PDB entry 5D0S | X-ray diffraction, 2.50 A resolution | chains Q and R of the 28 polymer chains in the assembly

# Chain Q
Protein: Proteasome subunit alpha type-4
From: Saccharomyces cerevisiae (strain ATCC 204508 / S288c)
Notes: EC 3.4.25.1
Reference sequence: P40303 (PSA4_YEAST); residues -1 to 252 here correspond to UniProt positions 1-254 (UniProt number = residue number + 2)
Sequence (254 residues; each row starts with the number of its first residue; numbers below 1 keep their minus sign (Met-1 is residue -1)):
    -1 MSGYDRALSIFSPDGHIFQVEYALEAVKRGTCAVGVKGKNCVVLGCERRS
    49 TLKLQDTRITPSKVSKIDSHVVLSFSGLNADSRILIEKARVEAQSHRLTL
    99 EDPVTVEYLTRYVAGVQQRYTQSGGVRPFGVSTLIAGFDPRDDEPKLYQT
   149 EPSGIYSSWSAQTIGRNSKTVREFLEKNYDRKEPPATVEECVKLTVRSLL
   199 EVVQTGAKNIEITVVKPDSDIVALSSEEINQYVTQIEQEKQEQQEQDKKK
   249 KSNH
Unresolved in the structure: -1 to 0, 241-252
UniProt features mapped onto this chain:
  - modified residue: Thr58 (Phosphothreonine)

# Chain R
Protein: Proteasome subunit alpha type-5
From: Saccharomyces cerevisiae (strain ATCC 204508 / S288c)
Notes: EC 3.4.25.1
Reference sequence: P32379 (PSA5_YEAST); residues -7 to 252 here correspond to UniProt positions 1-260 (UniProt number = residue number + 8)
Sequence (260 residues; each row starts with the number of its first residue; numbers below 1 keep their minus sign (Met-7 is residue -7)):
    -7 MFLTRSEYDRGVSTFSPEGRLFQVEYSLEAIKLGSTAIGIATKEGVVLGV
    43 EKRATSPLLESDSIEKIVEIDRHIGCAMSGLTADARSMIEHARTAAVTHN
    93 LYYDEDINVESLTQSVCDLALRFGEGASGEERLMSRPFGVALLIAGHDAD
   143 DGYQLFHAEPSGTFYRYNAKAIGSGSEGAQAELLNEWHSSLTLKEAELLV
   193 LKILKQVMEEKLDENNAQLSCITKQDGFKIYDNEKTAELIKELKEKEAAE
   243 SPEEADVEMS
Unresolved in the structure: -7 to 0, 118-124, 243-252

# Chain Q / chain R interface
Contacting residue pairs (62):
  Asp3(Q) - Glu117(R)
  Arg4(Q) - Asp1(R)  salt bridge
  Ala5(Q) - Val4(R)  hydrophobic
  Ala5(Q) - Glu117(R)  hydrogen bond (backbone-side chain)
  Ala5(Q) - Ser127(R)
  Ser7(Q) - Ser127(R)
  Ser7(Q) - Arg128(R)
  Ile8(Q) - Asp1(R)
  Ile8(Q) - Gln15(R)
  Phe9(Q) - Gln15(R)
  Phe9(Q) - Tyr18(R)  hydrophobic
  Phe9(Q) - Ser19(R)
  Phe9(Q) - Ala22(R)  hydrophobic
  Phe9(Q) - Leu73(R)  hydrophobic
  Phe9(Q) - Arg128(R)
  Phe9(Q) - Pro129(R)
  Phe9(Q) - Gly131(R)
  Ser10(Q) - Tyr18(R)
  Pro11(Q) - Tyr18(R)  hydrophobic
  Pro11(Q) - Glu21(R)
  Asp12(Q) - Glu21(R)
  Gly13(Q) - Tyr18(R)
  Gly13(Q) - Glu21(R)
  Gly13(Q) - Ala22(R)
  His14(Q) - Leu25(R)
  Ile15(Q) - Leu73(R)  hydrophobic
  Ile15(Q) - Arg128(R)
  Lys35(Q) - Glu52(R)  salt bridge
  Gln116(Q) - Ala75(R)
  Gln116(Q) - Asp76(R)
  Gln116(Q) - Arg128(R)
  Thr119(Q) - Arg128(R)  hydrogen bond (backbone-side chain)
  Gln120(Q) - Met126(R)
  Gln120(Q) - Ser127(R)  hydrogen bond (backbone-backbone)
  Gln120(Q) - Arg128(R)
  Gln120(Q) - Phe130(R)
  Ser121(Q) - Ser127(R)
  Gly122(Q) - Ser127(R)
  Ser151(Q) - Ala75(R)
  Gly152(Q) - Ala75(R)
  Ile153(Q) - Thr74(R)
  Ile153(Q) - Ala75(R)
  Ser155(Q) - Leu51(R)
  Ser155(Q) - Ser55(R)
  Ser156(Q) - Leu51(R)
  Ser156(Q) - Glu52(R)  hydrogen bond
  Ser156(Q) - Ser55(R)  hydrogen bond (backbone-side chain)
  Trp157(Q) - Ser48(R)
  Trp157(Q) - Leu50(R)
  Trp157(Q) - Leu51(R)
  Ser158(Q) - Leu50(R)  hydrogen bond (backbone-backbone)
  Ser158(Q) - Glu52(R)  hydrogen bond
  Ala159(Q) - Leu50(R)
  Leu173(Q) - Leu50(R)  hydrophobic
  Glu174(Q) - Ser48(R)  hydrogen bond
  Glu174(Q) - Pro49(R)
  Glu174(Q) - Leu50(R)
  Tyr177(Q) - Leu50(R)  hydrophobic
  Arg179(Q) - Pro49(R)  hydrogen bond (side chain-backbone)
  Arg179(Q) - Leu50(R)  hydrogen bond (side chain-backbone)
  Arg179(Q) - Leu51(R)  hydrogen bond (side chain-backbone)
  Arg179(Q) - Glu52(R)
Also at the interface, not in a pair above, chain Q (31 interface residues in all): Arg170
Also at the interface, not in a pair above, chain R (27 interface residues in all): Thr47, Ser53

# Summary
Chain Q and chain R form an interface of 31 and 27 residues respectively; the contacts include 11 hydrogen
bonds and 2 salt bridges. Polar pairs include Arg4(Q)-Asp1(R), Lys35(Q)-Glu52(R) and Ala5(Q)-Glu117(R).
Chain Q is Proteasome subunit alpha type-4 and chain R is Proteasome subunit alpha type-5, both from
Saccharomyces cerevisiae (strain ATCC 204508 / S288c); the structure, Yeast 20S proteasome beta5-D166N mutant
in complex with Carfilzomib, was determined by X-ray diffraction, deposited together with 5CZ4, 5CZ5, 5CZ6,
5CZ7, 5CZ8, 5CZ9 and 16 further entries.
